PDB entry 1L7X | X-ray diffraction, 2.30 A resolution | chains A and B

# Chain A (and B)
Molecule: Glycogen phosphorylase, liver form
From: Homo sapiens
Notes: EC 2.4.1.1; chain B of this document is another copy of the same molecule, construct and numbering; everything in this record applies to it too
UniProtKB: P06737 (PHS1_HUMAN); residues 0-846 here correspond to UniProt positions 1-847 (UniProt number = residue number + 1)
Sequence (847 residues; each row starts with the number of its first residue; numbering starts at 0):
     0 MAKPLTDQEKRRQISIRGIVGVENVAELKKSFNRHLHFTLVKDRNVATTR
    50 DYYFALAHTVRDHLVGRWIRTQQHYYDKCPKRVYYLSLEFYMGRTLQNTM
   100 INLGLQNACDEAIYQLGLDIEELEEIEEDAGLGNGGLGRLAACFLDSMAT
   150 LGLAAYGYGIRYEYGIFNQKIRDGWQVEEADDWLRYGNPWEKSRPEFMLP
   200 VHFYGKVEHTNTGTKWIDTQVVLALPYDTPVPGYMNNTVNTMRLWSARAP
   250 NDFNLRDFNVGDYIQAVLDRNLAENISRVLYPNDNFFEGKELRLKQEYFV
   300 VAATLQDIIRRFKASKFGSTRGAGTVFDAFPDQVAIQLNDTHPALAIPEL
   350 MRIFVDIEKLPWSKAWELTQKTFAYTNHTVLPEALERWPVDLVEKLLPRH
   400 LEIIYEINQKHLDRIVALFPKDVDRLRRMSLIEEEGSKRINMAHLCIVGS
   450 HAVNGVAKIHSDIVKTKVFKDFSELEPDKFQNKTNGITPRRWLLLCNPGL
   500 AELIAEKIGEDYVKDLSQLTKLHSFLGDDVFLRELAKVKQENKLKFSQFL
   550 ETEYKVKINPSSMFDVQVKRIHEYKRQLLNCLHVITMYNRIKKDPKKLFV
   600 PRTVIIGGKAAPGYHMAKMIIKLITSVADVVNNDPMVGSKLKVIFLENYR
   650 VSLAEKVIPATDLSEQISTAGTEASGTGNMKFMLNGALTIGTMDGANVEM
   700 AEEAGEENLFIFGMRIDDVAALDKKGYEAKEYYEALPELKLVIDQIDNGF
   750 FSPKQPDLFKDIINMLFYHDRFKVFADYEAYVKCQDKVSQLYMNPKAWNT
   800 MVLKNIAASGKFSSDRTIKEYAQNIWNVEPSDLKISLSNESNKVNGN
Disordered / not traced: 0-21, 252-259, 317-323, 830-846 (chain B: 0-19, 252-259, 317-324, 831-846)
Covalent attachments: pyridoxal phosphate (PLP) linked to K680
Residues lining bound ligands:
  - cp403700 (700; [5-chloro-1H-indol-2-carbonyl-phenylalaninyl]-azetidine-3-carboxylic acid), molecule 1: F37, T38, L39, V40, F53, H57, Y185, G186, N187, P188
  - cp403700 (700), molecule 2: R60, L63, V64, W67, P188, W189, E190, K191, S192, Y226, P229
  - caffeine (CFF), molecule 1: W174, H614, K617, M618
  - caffeine (CFF), molecule 2: N282, D283, N284, F285, E287, H571, A610, G612, Y613
  - N-acetyl-beta-D-glucopyranosylamine (NBG): G135, L136, L139, D283, N284, D339, H377, T378, V455, N484, Y573, E672, A673, S674, G675, T676
  - pyridoxal phosphate (PLP): Y90, G134, G135, R138, W491, V567, K568, K574, Y648, R649, V650, A653, Q665, G675, T676, G677
UniProt features mapped onto this chain:
  - binding site (AMP): D42 to N44, Y75, R309
  - site: C108 (Involved in the association of subunits), C142 (Involved in the association of subunits), Y155 (May be involved in allosteric control)
  - modified residue: A1 (N-acetylalanine), S14 (Phosphoserine), K363 (N6-succinyllysine), K469 (N6-acetyllysine), S523 (Phosphoserine), S560 (Phosphoserine), S638 (Phosphoserine), K680 (N6-(pyridoxal phosphate)lysine), K795 (N6-acetyllysine)
Reported in the primary citation:
  - binding site for caffeine: W174, F285, Y613
  - post-translational modification sites: S14 (citing earlier work)

# How chain A and chain B interact
Pairs across the interface (64):
  H36(A) - V64(B)
  H36(A) - I68(B)
  F37(A) - D61(B)
  L39(A) - K191(B)
  V40(A) - W67(B)  hydrophobic
  V40(A) - I68(B)
  K41(A) - R193(B)
  K41(A) - E195(B)  salt bridge
  T47(A) - E195(B)
  R60(A) - F37(B)
  D61(A) - F37(B)
  V64(A) - H36(B)
  W67(A) - V40(B)  hydrophobic
  I68(A) - V40(B)
  Y163(A) - V266(B)  hydrophobic
  Y163(A) - R269(B)  hydrogen bond
  Y163(A) - E273(B)
  F166(A) - Y262(B)
  E178(A) - D251(B)
  A179(A) - N250(B)
  A179(A) - R269(B)
  D181(A) - N250(B)
  R184(A) - L222(B)
  R184(A) - A248(B)  hydrogen bond (side chain-backbone)
  R184(A) - N250(B)
  R184(A) - R269(B)
  Y185(A) - P194(B)  hydrophobic
  K191(A) - L39(B)
  R193(A) - K41(B)
  P194(A) - Y185(B)  hydrophobic
  E195(A) - K41(B)  salt bridge
  M197(A) - Y185(B)
  L222(A) - R184(B)
  R247(A) - R184(B)
  A248(A) - R184(B)  hydrogen bond (backbone-side chain)
  N250(A) - R184(B)
  D251(A) - E178(B)
  Y262(A) - F166(B)
  Y262(A) - V278(B)
  Y262(A) - P281(B)  hydrophobic
  Y262(A) - P611(B)  hydrophobic
  I263(A) - P281(B)
  V266(A) - Y163(B)  hydrophobic
  V266(A) - V278(B)  hydrophobic
  L267(A) - N274(B)
  L267(A) - R277(B)
  L267(A) - L291(B)  hydrophobic
  R269(A) - Y163(B)  hydrogen bond
  R269(A) - A179(B)
  R269(A) - R184(B)
  N270(A) - N270(B)
  N270(A) - N274(B)  hydrogen bond
  N270(A) - R277(B)  hydrogen bond
  E273(A) - Y163(B)
  N274(A) - L267(B)
  N274(A) - N270(B)  hydrogen bond
  R277(A) - L267(B)
  R277(A) - N270(B)  hydrogen bond
  V278(A) - Y262(B)
  V278(A) - I263(B)  hydrophobic
  V278(A) - V266(B)  hydrophobic
  Y280(A) - I263(B)  hydrophobic
  P281(A) - Y262(B)  hydrophobic
  P611(A) - Y262(B)  hydrophobic
Also at the interface, not in a pair above, chain A (51 interface residues in all): T38, D42, R49, G65, E162, G164, E177, L224, L279, L291
Also at the interface, not in a pair above, chain B (48 interface residues in all): T38, T47, R49, R60, G65, G164, E177, D181, M197, R247, L279, Y280

# Overview
The interface between chain A and chain B involves 51 residues on one side and 48 on the other, with 8
hydrogen bonds and 2 salt bridges. Among the polar pairs are K41(A)-E195(B), Y163(A)-R269(B) and
R184(A)-A248(B). From the paper: a binding site for caffeine at W174(A), F285(A) and Y613(A); a modification
site at S14(A).
Chain A and chain B are both Glycogen phosphorylase, liver form (Homo sapiens); the structure, Human liver
glycogen phosphorylase b complexed with caffeine, N-acetyl-beta-D-glucopyranosylamine, and CP-403,700, was
determined by X-ray diffraction together with 1L5Q, 1L5R and 1L5S from the same study.
